PDB entry 8IB1 | X-ray diffraction, 1.95 A resolution | chains A and C of the 3 polymer chains in the assembly

# Chain A
Protein: LAH31 Fab light chain
Source organism: Homo sapiens
Notes: antibody fragment or engineered binder
Sequence (245 residues; each row starts with the number of its first residue):
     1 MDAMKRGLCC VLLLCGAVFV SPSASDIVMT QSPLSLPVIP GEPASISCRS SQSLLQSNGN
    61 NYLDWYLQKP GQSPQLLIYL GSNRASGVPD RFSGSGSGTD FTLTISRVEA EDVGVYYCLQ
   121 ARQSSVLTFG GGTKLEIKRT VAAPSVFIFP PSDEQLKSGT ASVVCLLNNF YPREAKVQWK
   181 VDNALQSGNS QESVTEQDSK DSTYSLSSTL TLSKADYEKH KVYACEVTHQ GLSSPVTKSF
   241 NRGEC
Unresolved in the structure: 1-25, 244-245
Disulfides: C48-C118, C165-C225

# Chain C
Protein: Hemagglutinin HA2 chain
Reference sequence: Q03909 (HEMA_I89A7); residues 1-15 here correspond to UniProt positions 450-464 (UniProt number = residue number + 449)
Sequence (15 residues; numbered 1 to 15; the number before each row is that of its first residue):
     1 VALENQHTID LTDSE
Unresolved in the structure: 14-15

# Interface between chain A and chain C
Residue-residue contacts (11):
  Q56(A) - Q6(C)  hydrogen bond
  N58(A) - H7(C)
  Y62(A) - H7(C)
  A121(A) - H7(C)  hydrogen bond (backbone-side chain)
  R122(A) - N5(C)
  R122(A) - H7(C)  hydrogen bond (backbone-side chain)
  Q123(A) - N5(C)  hydrogen bond
  S124(A) - E4(C)  hydrogen bond (side chain-backbone)
  S124(A) - N5(C)  hydrogen bond (backbone-backbone)
  S124(A) - H7(C)  hydrogen bond
  S125(A) - N5(C)  hydrogen bond

# Overview
8 residues of chain A face 4 of chain C across their interface, with 8 hydrogen bonds. Among the polar pairs
are Q56(A)-Q6(C), A121(A)-H7(C) and R122(A)-H7(C).
Chain A is LAH31 Fab light chain (Homo sapiens) and chain C is Hemagglutinin HA2 chain; the structure,
Structure of the LAH31 Fab bound to an influenza virus HA epitope peptide, was determined by X-ray
diffraction.
